PDB entry 4IKF | X-ray diffraction, 3.40 A resolution | chains A and B of the 4 polymer chains in the assembly

[Chain A (and B)]
Name: Integrase
Organism: Human spumaretrovirus
Notes: EC 2.7.7.-; chain B of this document is another copy of the same molecule, construct and numbering; everything in this record applies to it too
UniProt: P14350 (POL_FOAMV); residues 1-392 here correspond to UniProt positions 752-1143 (UniProt number = residue number + 751)
Sequence (395 residues; numbered -2 to 392; the number before each row is that of its first residue; numbers below 1 keep their minus sign (Gly-2 is residue -2)):
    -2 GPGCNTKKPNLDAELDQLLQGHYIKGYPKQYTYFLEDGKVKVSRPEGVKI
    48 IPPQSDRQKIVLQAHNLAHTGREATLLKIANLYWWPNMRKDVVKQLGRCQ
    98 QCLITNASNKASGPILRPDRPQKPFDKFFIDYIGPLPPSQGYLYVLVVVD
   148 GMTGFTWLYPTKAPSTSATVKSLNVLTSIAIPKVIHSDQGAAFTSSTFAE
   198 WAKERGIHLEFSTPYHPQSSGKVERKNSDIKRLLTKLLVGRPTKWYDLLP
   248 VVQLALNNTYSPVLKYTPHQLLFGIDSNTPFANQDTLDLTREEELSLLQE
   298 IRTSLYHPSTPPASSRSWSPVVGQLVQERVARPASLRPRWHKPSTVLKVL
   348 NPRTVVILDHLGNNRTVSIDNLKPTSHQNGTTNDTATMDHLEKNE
Not modelled in the structure: -2 to 7, 376-392 (chain B: -2 to 115, 300-392)
Construct notes: expression tag (-2 to 0); conflict Ser217 (Gly968 in P14350), Gly218 (Ser969 in P14350)
Bound ions: Zn2+: His62, His66, Cys96, Cys99; Mg2+ site 1: Asp128, Asp185 (together with MB-76); Mg2+ site 2: Asp128, Glu221 (together with MB-76)
Residues lining bound ligands:
  - hexane-1,6-diol (HEZ): Asn171, Val172, Ser175, Ile176
  - MB-76 (M76; N-(4-fluorobenzyl)-2,3-dihydroxy-1-oxo-1,2-dihydroisoquinoline-4-carboxamide): Asp128, Tyr129, Asp185, Tyr212, Pro214, Gln215, Glu221, Arg329
  - MB-76: Asp128, Tyr129, Asp185, Tyr212, Pro214, Gln215, Glu221, Asn224, Arg329
UniProt features mapped onto this chain:
  - binding site (Mg(2+)): Asp123, Asp185

[Interface between chain A and chain B]
Pairs across the interface - 63 pairs, chain A then chain B:
  Lys120(A) - Ile272(B)
  Phe122(A) - Phe270(B)  hydrophobic
  Phe122(A) - Asn275(B)  hydrogen bond (backbone-side chain)
  Phe152(A) - Ile176(B)  hydrophobic
  Trp154(A) - Ile176(B)
  Asn171(A) - Pro247(B)
  Thr174(A) - Leu251(B)
  Ser175(A) - Pro247(B)
  Ser175(A) - Gln250(B)  hydrogen bond
  Ser175(A) - Leu251(B)
  Ile176(A) - Phe152(B)
  Ile176(A) - Trp154(B)
  Ile176(A) - Phe270(B)  hydrophobic
  Ala177(A) - His266(B)
  Ile178(A) - Leu251(B)  hydrophobic
  Ile178(A) - Asn275(B)  hydrogen bond (backbone-side chain)
  Ile178(A) - Thr276(B)
  Lys180(A) - Asn275(B)  hydrogen bond
  Gln250(A) - Ser175(B)  hydrogen bond
  Leu251(A) - Thr174(B)
  Leu251(A) - Ser175(B)
  Leu251(A) - Ile176(B)
  Leu251(A) - Ile178(B)  hydrophobic
  His266(A) - Phe122(B)
  His266(A) - Ile176(B)
  Leu269(A) - Phe270(B)  hydrophobic
  Phe270(A) - Phe122(B)  hydrophobic
  Phe270(A) - Leu269(B)
  Phe270(A) - Phe270(B)  hydrophobic
  Ile272(A) - Lys120(B)
  Ile272(A) - Pro121(B)
  Ile272(A) - Phe122(B)
  Asp273(A) - Phe122(B)
  Ser274(A) - Phe122(B)
  Ser274(A) - Ala177(B)
  Ser274(A) - Ile178(B)  hydrogen bond (side chain-backbone)
  Ser274(A) - Lys180(B)
  Asn275(A) - Ile178(B)  hydrogen bond (backbone-backbone)
  Asn275(A) - Pro179(B)  hydrogen bond (side chain-backbone)
  Asn275(A) - Lys180(B)
  Asn275(A) - Gly203(B)  hydrogen bond (side chain-backbone)
  Thr283(A) - Lys120(B)  hydrogen bond (backbone-side chain)
  Leu284(A) - Arg117(B)
  Leu284(A) - Pro118(B)
  Leu284(A) - Lys120(B)  hydrogen bond (backbone-side chain)
  Asp285(A) - Arg117(B)
  Asp285(A) - Pro118(B)
  Leu286(A) - Pro118(B)
  Leu286(A) - Lys120(B)  hydrogen bond (backbone-side chain)
  Thr287(A) - Pro118(B)
  Arg288(A) - Pro121(B)
  Arg288(A) - Met149(B)
  Arg288(A) - Leu268(B)  hydrogen bond (side chain-backbone)
  Arg288(A) - Leu269(B)  hydrogen bond (side chain-backbone)
  Glu289(A) - Leu261(B)
  Glu289(A) - Tyr263(B)
  Glu291(A) - Lys120(B)  salt bridge
  Leu292(A) - Gln267(B)
  Leu292(A) - Leu268(B)
  Leu292(A) - Gly271(B)
  Arg299(A) - Phe270(B)  hydrogen bond (side chain-backbone)
  Arg299(A) - Gly271(B)
  Arg299(A) - Ile272(B)
Other interface residues (no listed pair), chain A (37 interface residues in all): Pro121, Pro179, Pro247, Asn255, Thr276, Leu295, Gln296
Other interface residues (no listed pair), chain B (34 interface residues in all): Gln119, Arg202, Ile204, Asn254

[In short]
The interface between chain A and chain B involves 37 residues on one side and 34 on the other; the contacts
include 15 hydrogen bonds and 1 salt bridge. Polar contacts include Glu291(A)-Lys120(B), Phe122(A)-Asn275(B)
and Ser175(A)-Gln250(B). Chain A binds hexane-1,6-diol and MB-76.
Chain A and chain B are both Integrase (Human spumaretrovirus); the structure, PFV intasome with inhibitor
MB-76, was determined by X-ray diffraction.
